Entry 8G9T (electron microscopy, 3.60 A resolution); this record covers chains N and O of the 15 polymer chains in the assembly.

# Chain N
Protein: Cas5
Source organism: Neisseria lactamica
Reference sequence: D0W8X4 (D0W8X4_NEILA); residue numbers follow UniProt; this construct covers 2-206
Sequence (205 residues; each row starts with the number of its first residue):
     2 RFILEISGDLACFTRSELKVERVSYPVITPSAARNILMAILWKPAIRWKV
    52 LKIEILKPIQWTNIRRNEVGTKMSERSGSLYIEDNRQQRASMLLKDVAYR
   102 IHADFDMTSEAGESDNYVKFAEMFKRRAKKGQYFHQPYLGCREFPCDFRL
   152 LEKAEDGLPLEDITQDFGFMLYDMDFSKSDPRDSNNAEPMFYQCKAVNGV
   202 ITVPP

# Chain O
Molecule: crRNA
Sequence (43 nucleotides; numbered 4 to 46; the number before each row is that of its first residue):
     4 GAAACAGGGUCAGCUUGCCGUAGGUGGCAUCGCCCUCGUAAAA

# Interface between chain N and chain O
Contacting residue pairs (31):
  Thr15(N) - G4(O)  sugar contact
  Ser17(N) - G4(O)  hydrogen bond to the base
  Lys20(N) - G4(O)  hydrogen bond to the sugar
  Arg23(N) - A7(O)  base contact
  Tyr26(N) - G4(O)  base contact
  Ser32(N) - G4(O)  hydrogen bond to the phosphate
  Asn36(N) - G4(O)  hydrogen bond to the phosphate
  Arg66(N) - A9(O)  phosphate contact
  Arg67(N) - A9(O)  phosphate contact
  Asn68(N) - A7(O)  sugar contact
  Asn68(N) - C8(O)  hydrogen bond to the sugar
  Asn68(N) - A9(O)  hydrogen bond to the phosphate
  Glu69(N) - A7(O)  base contact
  Val70(N) - A7(O)  base contact
  Lys73(N) - A5(O)  base contact
  Met74(N) - A6(O)  sugar contact
  Ile83(N) - C8(O)  phosphate contact
  Arg87(N) - A7(O)  phosphate contact
  Arg87(N) - C8(O)  salt bridge to the phosphate
  Gln89(N) - A9(O)  hydrogen bond to the base
  Arg90(N) - A7(O)  hydrogen bond to the base
  Tyr139(N) - G4(O)  hydrogen bond to the phosphate
  Tyr139(N) - A5(O)  phosphate contact
  Gly141(N) - G4(O)  phosphate contact
  Cys142(N) - A5(O)  phosphate contact
  Arg143(N) - A5(O)  phosphate contact
  Arg143(N) - A6(O)  salt bridge to the phosphate
  Glu144(N) - A6(O)  phosphate contact
  Glu144(N) - A7(O)  base contact
  Leu172(N) - G4(O)  base contact
  Glu189(N) - G4(O)  hydrogen bond to the base
Other interface residues (no listed pair), chain N (27 interface residues in all): Ala33, Thr72

# In short
The interface between chain N and chain O involves 27 residues on one side and 6 on the other; the contacts
include 10 hydrogen bonds and 2 salt bridges. Among the polar pairs are Ser17(N)-G4(O), Gln89(N)-A9(O) and
Arg90(N)-A7(O).
Here chain N is Cas5 (Neisseria lactamica) and chain O is crRNA. Entry 8G9T (Exploiting Activation and
Inactivation Mechanisms in Type I-C CRISPR-Cas3 for Genome Editing Applications) was determined by electron
microscopy, deposited together with 8G9S, 8G9U, 8GAF, 8GAM and 8GAN.
